6OWZ - chains A and B; structure by X-ray diffraction, 2.05 A resolution.

Chain A (and B):
Name: Periplasmic chaperone Spy
Source organism: Escherichia coli
Notes: chain B of this document is another copy of the same molecule, construct and numbering; everything in this record applies to it too
Reference sequence: P77754 (SPY_ECOLI); residues 29-124 here correspond to UniProt positions 52-147 (UniProt number = residue number + 23)
Chain sequence (97 residues; each row starts with the number of its first residue):
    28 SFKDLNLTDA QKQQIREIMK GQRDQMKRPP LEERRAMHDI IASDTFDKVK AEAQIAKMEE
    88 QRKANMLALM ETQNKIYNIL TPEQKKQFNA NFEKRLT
Disordered / not traced: 28, 48-56, 123-124 (chain B: 28-29, 51-58, 123-124)
Differences from the reference sequence: expression tag (28); engineered mutation L96 (His119 in P77754)
What the authors report for this chain:
  - mutagenesis - H96L: increased binding to Im7 (citing earlier work)

Chain A / chain B interface:
Contacting residue pairs (63; chain A residue first):
  E60(A) - R89(B)  salt bridge
  R61(A) - F119(B)  hydrogen bond (side chain-backbone)
  R61(A) - R122(B)
  M64(A) - L96(B)  hydrophobic
  M64(A) - M97(B)  hydrophobic
  M64(A) - Q100(B)
  H65(A) - N116(B)  hydrogen bond
  H65(A) - F119(B)
  H65(A) - E120(B)  salt bridge
  I67(A) - N101(B)  hydrogen bond (backbone-side chain)
  I68(A) - M97(B)
  I68(A) - Q100(B)
  I68(A) - N101(B)  hydrogen bond (backbone-side chain)
  I68(A) - Y104(B)
  I68(A) - F119(B)  hydrophobic
  A69(A) - Y104(B)  hydrophobic
  A69(A) - N116(B)
  S70(A) - N101(B)  hydrogen bond (backbone-side chain)
  S70(A) - N105(B)  hydrogen bond (backbone-side chain)
  D71(A) - N105(B)
  T72(A) - N101(B)  hydrogen bond (backbone-side chain)
  F73(A) - M97(B)
  F73(A) - E98(B)
  F73(A) - N101(B)
  A78(A) - L94(B)  hydrophobic
  Q81(A) - M93(B)
  Q81(A) - M97(B)
  I82(A) - R89(B)  hydrogen bond (backbone-side chain)
  I82(A) - K90(B)
  I82(A) - M93(B)  hydrophobic
  I82(A) - L94(B)  hydrophobic
  I82(A) - M97(B)  hydrophobic
  R89(A) - E86(B)  salt bridge
  R89(A) - R89(B)
  K90(A) - E79(B)  salt bridge
  K90(A) - I82(B)
  M93(A) - M64(B)  hydrophobic
  M93(A) - I82(B)  hydrophobic
  M93(A) - M85(B)  hydrophobic
  L94(A) - F73(B)
  L94(A) - A78(B)  hydrophobic
  L94(A) - I82(B)  hydrophobic
  M97(A) - M64(B)  hydrophobic
  M97(A) - I67(B)  hydrophobic
  M97(A) - F73(B)  hydrophobic
  M97(A) - A78(B)  hydrophobic
  M97(A) - I82(B)  hydrophobic
  E98(A) - F73(B)
  Q100(A) - I68(B)
  N101(A) - I67(B)  hydrogen bond (side chain-backbone)
  N101(A) - I68(B)  hydrogen bond (side chain-backbone)
  N101(A) - S70(B)  hydrogen bond (side chain-backbone)
  N101(A) - T72(B)
  N101(A) - F73(B)
  Y104(A) - I68(B)
  Y104(A) - A69(B)
  N105(A) - S70(B)  hydrogen bond (side chain-backbone)
  N105(A) - D71(B)
  N116(A) - H65(B)  hydrogen bond
  F119(A) - R61(B)  hydrogen bond (backbone-side chain)
  F119(A) - H65(B)
  E120(A) - H65(B)  salt bridge
  R122(A) - R61(B)
Interface residues without a listed pair, chain A (31 interface residues in all): K75, E79, F115
Interface residues without a listed pair, chain B (33 interface residues in all): K75, Q81, F115

In short:
31 residues of chain A and 33 residues of chain B are in contact; the contacts include 14 hydrogen bonds and 5
salt bridges. Among the polar pairs are E60(A)-R89(B), H65(A)-E120(B) and R89(A)-E86(B). From the paper: H96L
of chain A increases binding to Im7.
Both chains are Periplasmic chaperone Spy (Escherichia coli). Entry 6OWZ (Spy H96L:Im7 L19pI-Phe complex;
multiple anomalous datasets contained herein for element identification) was determined by X-ray diffraction
together with 6OWX and 6OWY from the same study.
